9INS - chains A and B; structure by X-ray diffraction, 1.70 A resolution.

[Chain A]
Protein: Insulin (chain A)
Source organism: Sus scrofa
Reference sequence: P01315 (INS_PIG); residues 1-21 here correspond to UniProt positions 88-108 (UniProt number = residue number + 87)
Chain sequence (21 residues; row label = number of the first residue in the row):
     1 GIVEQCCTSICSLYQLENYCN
Disulfide bonds: C6-C11

[Chain B]
Protein: Insulin (chain B)
Source organism: Sus scrofa
Reference sequence: P01315 (INS_PIG); residues 1-30 here correspond to UniProt positions 25-54 (UniProt number = residue number + 24)
Chain sequence (30 residues; row label = number of the first residue in the row):
     1 FVNQHLCGSHLVEALYLVCGERGFFYTPKA

[Chain A / chain B interface]
Residue-residue contacts (42; chain A residue first):
  G1(A) with A30(B)
  I2(A) with L11(B), hydrophobic; L15(B), hydrophobic; T27(B)
  V3(A) with P28(B)
  E4(A) with A30(B)
  C6(A) with Q4(B); H5(B); L6(B), hydrogen bond (backbone-backbone); L11(B), hydrophobic
  C7(A) with H5(B), hydrogen bond (backbone-side chain); L6(B); C7(B), disulfide
  T8(A) with H5(B)
  S9(A) with H5(B), hydrogen bond (backbone-side chain)
  I10(A) with N3(B); Q4(B); H5(B)
  C11(A) with V2(B); N3(B); Q4(B), hydrogen bond (backbone-backbone)
  S12(A) with V2(B); N3(B)
  L13(A) with V2(B); V18(B), hydrophobic
  L16(A) with V2(B), hydrophobic; L11(B), hydrophobic; L15(B)
  E17(A) with V18(B); R22(B), salt bridge
  N18(A) with F25(B)
  Y19(A) with L15(B), hydrophobic; F24(B); F25(B), hydrogen bond (backbone-backbone)
  C20(A) with C19(B), disulfide; R22(B); G23(B); F25(B)
  N21(A) with R22(B), hydrogen bond (backbone-side chain); G23(B), hydrogen bond (backbone-backbone); F24(B), hydrogen bond (side chain-backbone); F25(B)
Other interface residues (no listed pair), chain B (19 interface residues in all): A14, Y26
Disulfides between the chains: C7(A)-C7(B), C20(A)-C19(B)

[Overview]
18 residues of chain A and 19 residues of chain B are in contact; the contacts include 2 disulfide bonds, 8
hydrogen bonds and 1 salt bridge. Polar contacts include E17(A)-R22(B), C7(A)-H5(B) and S9(A)-H5(B).
Here chain A is Insulin (chain A) and chain B is Insulin (chain B), both from Sus scrofa. Entry 9INS
(Monovalent cation binding in cubic insulin crystals) was determined by X-ray diffraction.
